1LEI - chains C and A of the 4 polymer chains in the assembly; structure by X-ray diffraction, 2.70 A resolution.

Chain C:
Molecule: 17-nt DNA strand
Sequence (17 nucleotides; each row starts with the number of its first residue):
     1 CTCAGGGAAAGTACAGA

Chain A:
Molecule: Nuclear factor nf-kappa-B P65 subunit
Organism: Mus musculus
Notes: fragment: p65 RHR
UniProt: Q04207 (TF65_MOUSE); residue numbers follow UniProt; this construct covers 20-291
Chain sequence (274 residues; each row starts with the number of its first residue):
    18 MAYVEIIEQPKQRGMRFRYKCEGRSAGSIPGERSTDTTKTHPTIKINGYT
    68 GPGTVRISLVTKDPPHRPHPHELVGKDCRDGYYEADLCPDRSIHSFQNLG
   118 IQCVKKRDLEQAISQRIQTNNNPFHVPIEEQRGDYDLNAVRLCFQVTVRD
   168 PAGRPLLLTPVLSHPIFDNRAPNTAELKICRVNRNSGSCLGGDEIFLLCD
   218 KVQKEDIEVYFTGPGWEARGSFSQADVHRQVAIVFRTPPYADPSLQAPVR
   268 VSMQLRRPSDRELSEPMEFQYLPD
Not modelled in the structure: 18
Differences from the reference sequence: cloning artifact (18-19)
UniProt features mapped onto this chain:
  - modified residue: Cys-38 (Cysteine persulfide), Lys-122 (N6-acetyllysine), Lys-123 (N6-acetyllysine), Thr-176 (Phosphothreonine), Lys-218 (N6-acetyllysine), Lys-221 (N6-acetyllysine), Thr-254 (Phosphothreonine), Ser-276 (Phosphoserine), Ser-281 (Phosphoserine)
  - cross-link (Glycyl lysine isopeptide (Lys-Gly)): Lys-37 (interchain with G-Cter in SUMO3), Lys-122 (interchain with G-Cter in SUMO3), Lys-123 (interchain with G-Cter in SUMO3)
  - mutagenesis: Cys-38 (C38S: Abolishes sulfhydration and impairs interaction with RPS3), Ser-281 (S281A/E: Abolishes DNA-binding and transcriptional activity)

How chain C and chain A interact:
Contacting residue pairs - 21 pairs, chain C then chain A:
  DG7(C) / Arg-246(A)  salt bridge to the phosphate
  DA8(C) / Lys-221(A)  phosphate contact
  DA8(C) / Arg-246(A)  salt bridge to the phosphate
  DA8(C) / Gln-247(A)  phosphate contact
  DA9(C) / Pro-189(A)  phosphate contact
  DA9(C) / Gln-220(A)  phosphate contact
  DA9(C) / Gln-247(A)  hydrogen bond to the phosphate
  DA10(C) / Tyr-36(A)  sugar contact
  DG11(C) / Tyr-36(A)  hydrogen bond to the phosphate
  DG11(C) / Lys-122(A)  phosphate contact
  DG11(C) / Lys-123(A)  hydrogen bond to the phosphate
  DG11(C) / Arg-187(A)  base contact
  DT12(C) / Tyr-36(A)  base contact
  DT12(C) / Cys-38(A)  hydrogen bond to the phosphate
  DT12(C) / Glu-39(A)  base contact
  DT12(C) / Lys-122(A)  salt bridge to the phosphate
  DT12(C) / Arg-187(A)  base contact
  DA13(C) / Arg-35(A)  base contact
  DA13(C) / Cys-38(A)  phosphate contact
  DA13(C) / Glu-39(A)  hydrogen bond to the base
  DC14(C) / Gly-40(A)  base contact
Other interface residues (no listed pair), chain A (14 interface residues in all): Val-121

Summary:
8 residues of chain C and 14 residues of chain A are in contact; the contacts include 5 hydrogen bonds and 3
salt bridges. Among the polar pairs are DA13(C)/Glu-39(A), DA9(C)/Gln-247(A) and DG11(C)/Tyr-36(A). UniProt
lists 2 mutagenesis sites on chain A.
Chain C is a 17-nt DNA strand and chain A is Nuclear factor nf-kappa-B P65 subunit (Mus musculus); the
structure, The kB DNA sequence from the HLV-LTR functions as an allosteric regulator of HIV transcription, was
determined by X-ray diffraction.
